PDB entry 4BBU | X-ray diffraction, 1.60 A resolution | chain A

Chain A:
Molecule: Photoactive yellow protein
Source organism: Halorhodospira halophila
UniProtKB: P16113 (PYP_HALHA); residues 1-125 here = UniProt positions 1-125
Amino-acid sequence (125 residues; numbered 1 to 125; the number before each row is that of its first residue):
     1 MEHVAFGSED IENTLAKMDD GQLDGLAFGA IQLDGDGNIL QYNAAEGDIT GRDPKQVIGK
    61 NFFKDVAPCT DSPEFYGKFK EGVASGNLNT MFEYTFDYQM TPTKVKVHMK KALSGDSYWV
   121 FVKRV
Covalent attachments: 4'-hydroxycinnamic acid (HC4) linked to Cys69
Ligand contacts: 4'-hydroxycinnamic acid (HC4): Ile31, Tyr42, Glu46, Thr50, Arg52, Phe62, Val66, Ala67, Thr70, Phe96, Asp97, Tyr98, Met100
UniProt features mapped onto this chain:
  - modified residue: Cys69 (S-(4-hydroxycinnamyl)cysteine)
From the paper describing this entry:
  - binding site for 4'-hydroxycinnamic acid: Tyr42, Glu46, Cys69

In short:
4'-hydroxycinnamic acid is covalently linked to Cys69. From the paper: a binding site for 4'-hydroxycinnamic
acid at Tyr42, Glu46 and Cys69.
Chain A is Photoactive yellow protein (Halorhodospira halophila); the structure, The PR2 Photocycle
Intermediate of Photoactive Yellow Protein, was determined by X-ray diffraction, deposited together with 4B9O,
4BBT and 4BBV.
